Entry 4YCN (X-ray diffraction, 3.50 A resolution); this record covers chain A.

# Chain A
Molecule: Sarcoplasmic/endoplasmic reticulum calcium ATPase 1
From: Oryctolagus cuniculus
Notes: EC 3.6.3.8
UniProtKB: P04191 (AT2A1_RABIT), isoform P04191-2; numbering as in UniProt (aligned over 1-994)
Amino-acid sequence (994 residues; numbered 1 to 994; the number before each row is that of its first residue):
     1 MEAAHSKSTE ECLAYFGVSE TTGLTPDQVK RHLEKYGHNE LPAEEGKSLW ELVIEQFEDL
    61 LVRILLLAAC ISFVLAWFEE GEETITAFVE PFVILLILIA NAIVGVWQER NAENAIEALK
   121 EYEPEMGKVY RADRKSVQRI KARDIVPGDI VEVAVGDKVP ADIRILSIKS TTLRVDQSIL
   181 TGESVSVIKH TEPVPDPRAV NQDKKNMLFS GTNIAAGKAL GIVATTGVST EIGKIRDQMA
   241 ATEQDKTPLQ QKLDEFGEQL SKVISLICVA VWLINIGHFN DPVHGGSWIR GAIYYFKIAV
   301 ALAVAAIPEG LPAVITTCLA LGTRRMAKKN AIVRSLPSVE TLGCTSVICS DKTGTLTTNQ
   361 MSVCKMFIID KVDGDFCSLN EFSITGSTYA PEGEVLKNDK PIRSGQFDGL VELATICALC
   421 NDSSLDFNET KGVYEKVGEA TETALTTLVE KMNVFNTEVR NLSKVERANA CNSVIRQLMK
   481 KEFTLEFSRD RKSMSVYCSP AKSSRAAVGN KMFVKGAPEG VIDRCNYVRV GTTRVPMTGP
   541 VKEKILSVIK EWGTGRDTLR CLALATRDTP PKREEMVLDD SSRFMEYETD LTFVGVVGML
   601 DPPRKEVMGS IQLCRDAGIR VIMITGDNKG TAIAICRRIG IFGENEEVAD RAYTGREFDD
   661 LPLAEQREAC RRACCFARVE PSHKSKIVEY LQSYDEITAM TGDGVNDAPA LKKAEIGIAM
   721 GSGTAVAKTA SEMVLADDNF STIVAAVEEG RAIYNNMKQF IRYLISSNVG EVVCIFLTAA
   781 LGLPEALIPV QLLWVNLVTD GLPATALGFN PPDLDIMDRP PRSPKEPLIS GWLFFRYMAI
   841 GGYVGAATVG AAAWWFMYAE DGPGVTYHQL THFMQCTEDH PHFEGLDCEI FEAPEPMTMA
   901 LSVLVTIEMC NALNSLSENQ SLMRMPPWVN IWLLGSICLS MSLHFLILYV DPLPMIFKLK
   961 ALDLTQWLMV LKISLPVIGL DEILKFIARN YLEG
Modified residues: Met1 (N-acetylmethionine; AME)
Disulfides: Cys876-Cys888
Metal / ion sites: Na+: Gln244, Leu711, Lys712, Ala714, Glu732
Residues lining bound ligands:
  - biselyngbyolide B (7BL; (4S,5E,8S,9E,11S,13E,15E,18R)-4-hydroxy-8-methoxy-9,11-dimethyl-18-[(1Z,4E)-2-methylhexa-1,4-dien-1-yl]oxacyclooctadeca-5,9,13,15-tetraen-2-one): Gln56, Leu61, Leu65, Asn101, Val104, Gly105, Leu249, Gln250, Leu253, Phe256, Ile307, Pro308, Glu309, Leu311, Pro312, Ile315, Thr316, Leu319, Leu336, Pro337
  - phosphatidylethanolamine (PTY), molecule 1: Leu273, Ile274, Asn275, Ala780
  - phosphatidylethanolamine (PTY), molecule 2: Ser921, Met923, Glu982, Phe986, Arg989, Asn990
Curated features (UniProtKB/Swiss-Prot):
  - region (Interaction with PLN): Ile788 to Gly808, Trp932 to Leu943
  - active site: Asp351 (4-aspartylphosphate intermediate)
  - binding site (Ca(2+)): Val304, Ala305, Ile307, Glu309, Asn768, Glu771, Asn796, Thr799, Asp800, Glu908
  - binding site (Mg(2+)): Asp351, Thr353, Asp703
  - binding site (ATP): Thr353, Glu442, Arg489, Lys515, Arg560, Thr625, Gly626, Asp627, Arg678, Lys684, Asn706
  - modified residue: Thr441 (Phosphothreonine), Thr569 (Phosphothreonine), Ser581 (Phosphoserine)
  - mutagenesis: Glu309 (E309A: Interferes with conformation changes that are essential for ATP-dependent Ca(2+) transport; E309Q: No loss of calcium binding ...), Pro789 (P789L: Almost complete loss of Ca(2+) transport activity because of reduced Ca(2+) affinity), Cys876 (C876A: Loss of ATP-dependent Ca(2+)transport), Cys888 (C888A: Loss of ATP-dependent Ca(2+)transport)
Reported in the primary citation:
  - binding site for biselyngbyolide B: Gln56, Leu253, Leu311, Pro312, Ile315
  - conformationally variable residues (helix shift): Gln56, Leu61

# Overview
Bound to chain A: biselyngbyolide B and phosphatidylethanolamine. Curated annotation (UniProt) lists
active-site residue Asp351, 10 Ca2+-binding residues, 3 Mg2+-binding residues and 11 ATP-binding residues.
From the paper: a binding site for biselyngbyolide B at Gln56, Leu253 and Leu311 among others; conformational
variability at Gln56 and Leu61.
Chain A is Sarcoplasmic/endoplasmic reticulum calcium ATPase 1 (Oryctolagus cuniculus); the structure, Crystal
structure of the calcium pump with bound marine macrolide BLLB, was determined by X-ray diffraction, deposited
together with 4YCM.
